Entry 7CPQ (X-ray diffraction, 2.60 A resolution); this record covers chains C and D of the 6 polymer chains in the assembly.

== Chain C ==
Protein: Tubulin alpha-1B chain
Source organism: Bos taurus
UniProt: P81947 (TBA1B_BOVIN); numbering as in UniProt (aligned over 1-451)
Chain sequence (451 residues; row label = number of the first residue in the row):
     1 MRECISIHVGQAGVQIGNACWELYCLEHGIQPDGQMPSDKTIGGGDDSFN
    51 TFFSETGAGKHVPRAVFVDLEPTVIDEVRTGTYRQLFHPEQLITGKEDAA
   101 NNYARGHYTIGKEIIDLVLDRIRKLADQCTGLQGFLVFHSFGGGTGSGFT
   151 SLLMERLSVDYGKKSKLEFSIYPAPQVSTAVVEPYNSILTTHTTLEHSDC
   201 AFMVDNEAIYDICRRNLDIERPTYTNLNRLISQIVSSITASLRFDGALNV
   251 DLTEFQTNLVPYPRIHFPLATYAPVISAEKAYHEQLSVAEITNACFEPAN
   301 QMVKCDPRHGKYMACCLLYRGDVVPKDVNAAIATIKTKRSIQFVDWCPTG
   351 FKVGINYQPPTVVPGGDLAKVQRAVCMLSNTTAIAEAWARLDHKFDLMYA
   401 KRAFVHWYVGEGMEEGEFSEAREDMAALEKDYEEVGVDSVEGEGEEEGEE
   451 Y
Not modelled in the structure: 441-451
Ligand contacts: GTP (guanosine-5'-triphosphate): G10, Q11, A12, Q15, I16, D69, D98, A99, A100, N101, N102, S140, G142, G143, G144, T145, G146, I171, P173, V177, S178, T179, E183, N206, Y224, L227, N228, I231

== Chain D ==
Protein: Tubulin beta-2B chain
Source organism: Bos taurus
UniProt: Q6B856 (TBB2B_BOVIN); the author numbering skips numbers that UniProt does not, so the offset changes along the chain: 1-42 = UniProt 1-42; 45-360 = UniProt 43-358; 369-455 = UniProt 359-445
Chain sequence (445 residues; row label = number of the first residue in the row; note: 10 numbers in that range are skipped by the numbering (no residue carries them; nothing is unmodelled there)):
     1 MREIVHIQAGQCGNQIGAKFWEVISDEHGIDPTGSYHGDSDL
    45 QLERINVYYNEATGNKYVPRAILVDLEPGTMDSVRSGPFGQIFRPDNFVF
    95 GQSGAGNNWAKGHYTEGAELVDSVLDVVRKESESCDCLQGFQLTHSLGGG
   145 TGSGMGTLLISKIREEYPDRIMNTFSVMPSPKVSDTVVEPYNATLSVHQL
   195 VENTDETYCIDNEALYDICFRTLKLTTPTYGDLNHLVSATMSGVTTCLRF
   245 PGQLNADLRKLAVNMVPFPRLHFFMPGFAPLTSRGSQQYRALTVPELTQQ
   295 MFDSKNMMAACDPRHGRYLTVAAIFRGRMSMKEVDEQMLNVQNKNSSYFV
   345 EWIPNNVKTAVCDIPP
   369 RGLKMSATFIGNSTAIQELFKRISEQFTAMFRRKAFLHWYTGEGMDEMEF
   419 TEAESNMNDLVSEYQQYQDATADEQGEFEEEEGEDEA
Not modelled in the structure: 247, 276-285, 442-455
Metal / ion sites: Mg2+: Q11 (together with GDP)
Ligand contacts: GDP (guanosine-5'-diphosphate): A9, G10, Q11, C12, G13, Q15, I16, N101, S140, G142, G143, G144, T145, G146, V171, P173, V177, D179, E183, N206, L209, Y224, L227
Swiss-Prot annotation at these positions:
  - motif: M1 to I4 (MREI motif)
  - binding site (GTP): Q11, E71, S140, G144, T145, G146, N206, N228
  - binding site (Mg(2+)): E71
  - modified residue: S40 (Phosphoserine), T57 (Phosphothreonine), K60 (N6-acetyllysine), S174 (Phosphoserine), T287 (Phosphothreonine), T292 (Phosphothreonine), R320 (Omega-N-methylarginine), E448 (5-glutamyl polyglutamate)
  - cross-link (Glycyl lysine isopeptide (Lys-Gly)): K60 (interchain with G-Cter in ubiquitin), K326 (interchain with G-Cter in ubiquitin)

== Chain C / chain D interface ==
Contacting residue pairs (48; chain C residue first):
  E71(C) with N249(D), hydrogen bond
  P72(C) with M1(D), hydrophobic
  T73(C) with M1(D); N249(D), hydrogen bond
  K96(C) with D130(D), salt bridge
  E97(C) with R2(D); C131(D); R253(D), salt bridge
  D98(C) with K254(D), salt bridge
  A100(C) with R253(D); K254(D); V257(D)
  N101(C) with K254(D); N258(D), hydrogen bond
  R105(C) with R253(D)
  P175(C) with N349(D)
  S178(C) with K352(D)
  A180(C) with N258(D)
  V181(C) with N258(D), hydrogen bond (backbone-side chain); N349(D)
  E220(C) with K326(D)
  R221(C) with M325(D); D329(D), salt bridge
  K394(C) with P348(D); N349(D), hydrogen bond
  L397(C) with E345(D); W346(D); A440(D), hydrophobic
  M398(C) with W346(D); P348(D)
  K401(C) with F262(D); W346(D); T439(D), hydrogen bond (side chain-backbone)
  R402(C) with F262(D)
  A403(C) with P261(D); F262(D), hydrophobic
  F404(C) with V257(D); N258(D); V260(D); P261(D), hydrogen bond (backbone-backbone); I347(D), hydrophobic
  H406(C) with V260(D), hydrogen bond (side chain-backbone); P261(D); F262(D); P263(D)
  W407(C) with A256(D); V257(D); V260(D), hydrogen bond (side chain-backbone)
Interface residues without a listed pair, chain C (26 interface residues in all): T179, V182
Interface residues without a listed pair, chain D (31 interface residues in all): R164, D251, T314, S324, N350, A438

== In short ==
The interface between chain C and chain D involves 26 residues on one side and 31 on the other, with 9
hydrogen bonds and 4 salt bridges. Polar contacts include K96(C)-D130(D), E97(C)-R253(D) and D98(C)-K254(D).
Chain C binds GTP. Chain D binds GDP.
Here chain C is Tubulin alpha-1B chain and chain D is Tubulin beta-2B chain, both from Bos taurus. Entry 7CPQ
(crystal structure of T2R-TTL-(+)-6-Cl-JP18 complex) was determined by X-ray diffraction.
